Entry 7VHD (X-ray diffraction, 1.80 A resolution); this record covers chains E and F of the 7 polymer chains in the assembly.

[Chain E (and F)]
Molecule: Shiga toxin 2 B subunit
Organism: Escherichia coli
Notes: chain F of this document is another copy of the same molecule, construct and numbering; everything in this record applies to it too
UniProtKB: Q7DJJ2 (Q7DJJ2_ECOLX); residues 1-70 here correspond to UniProt positions 20-89 (UniProt number = residue number + 19)
Amino-acid sequence (70 residues; each row starts with the number of its first residue):
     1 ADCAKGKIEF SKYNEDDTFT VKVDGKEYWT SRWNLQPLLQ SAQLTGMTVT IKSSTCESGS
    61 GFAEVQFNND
Disulfides: Cys3-Cys56

[Chain E / chain F interface]
Residue-residue contacts (35; chain E residue first):
  Arg32(E) - Glu15(F)  hydrogen bond (side chain-backbone)
  Arg32(E) - Asp17(F)  salt bridge
  Asn34(E) - Tyr13(F)  hydrogen bond
  Asn34(E) - Trp33(F)
  Asn34(E) - Gln36(F)
  Leu35(E) - Tyr13(F)  hydrophobic
  Leu38(E) - Tyr13(F)  hydrophobic
  Leu38(E) - Gln36(F)
  Leu38(E) - Pro37(F)  hydrophobic
  Leu38(E) - Gln40(F)  hydrogen bond (backbone-side chain)
  Ser41(E) - Gln40(F)
  Ala42(E) - Gln40(F)
  Thr45(E) - Leu44(F)
  Met47(E) - Gln40(F)
  Met47(E) - Gln43(F)
  Met47(E) - Leu44(F)  hydrophobic
  Ala63(E) - Tyr13(F)
  Ala63(E) - Asn14(F)
  Ala63(E) - Glu15(F)  hydrogen bond (backbone-backbone)
  Glu64(E) - Lys12(F)  salt bridge
  Glu64(E) - Tyr13(F)
  Val65(E) - Lys12(F)
  Val65(E) - Tyr13(F)  hydrogen bond (backbone-backbone)
  Gln66(E) - Phe10(F)
  Gln66(E) - Ser11(F)
  Gln66(E) - Lys12(F)
  Phe67(E) - Phe10(F)
  Phe67(E) - Ser11(F)  hydrogen bond (backbone-backbone)
  Phe67(E) - Gln40(F)
  Phe67(E) - Gln43(F)  hydrogen bond (backbone-side chain)
  Asn68(E) - Glu9(F)  hydrogen bond (side chain-backbone)
  Asn68(E) - Phe10(F)
  Asn68(E) - Gln43(F)
  Asn69(E) - Gln43(F)  hydrogen bond (side chain-backbone)
  Asn69(E) - Leu44(F)
Other interface residues (no listed pair), chain E (19 interface residues in all): Pro37, Lys52, Ser53, Ser54
Other interface residues (no listed pair), chain F (15 interface residues in all): Phe19

[In short]
19 residues of chain E face 15 of chain F across their interface; the contacts include 9 hydrogen bonds and 2
salt bridges. Polar pairs include Arg32(E)-Asp17(F), Glu64(E)-Lys12(F) and Arg32(E)-Glu15(F).
Both chains are Shiga toxin 2 B subunit (Escherichia coli). Entry 7VHD (Crystal structure of the STX2a
complexed with R4A peptide) was determined by X-ray diffraction, deposited together with 7VHC, 7VHE and 7VHF.
